2MOE - chains A and B of the 3 polymer chains in the assembly; structure by solution NMR.

== Chain A ==
Protein: Methyl-CpG-binding domain protein 4
From: Homo sapiens
Notes: EC 3.2.2.-
Reference sequence: O95243 (MBD4_HUMAN); residue numbers follow UniProt; this construct covers 80-148
Sequence (71 residues; each row starts with the number of its first residue):
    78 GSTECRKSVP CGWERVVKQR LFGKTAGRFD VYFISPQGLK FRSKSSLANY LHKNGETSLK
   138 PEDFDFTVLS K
Differences from the reference sequence: expression tag (78-79)
Reported in the primary citation:
  - binding site for the 10-nt DNA strand (chain B): Arg97, Thr102
  - binding site for the 10-nt DNA strand: Arg119
  - contacts within the chain: Arg97-Asp107 (hydrogen bond), Val93-Tyr109
  - conformationally variable residues (side-chain flip): Tyr109
  - contacts within the chain: Tyr109-Ile111 (hydrophobic contact), Tyr109-Lys117 (hydrophobic contact) (from molecular simulation)
  - binding site for the 10-nt DNA strand: Arg105 (from molecular simulation)
  - mutagenesis - Y109F (K_D_ 7.9 uM): unchanged binding to methlylated DNA
  - specificity-determining residues: Arg105 (from molecular simulation)
  - mutagenesis - Y109F (K_D_ 14.0 uM): unchanged binding to mCpG/TpG mismatch
  - mutagenesis - Y109F (K_D_ 16.0 uM): unchanged binding to hydroxymethylated
  - mutagenesis - Y109F (K_D_ 19.6 uM): unchanged binding to unmethylated

== Chain B ==
Molecule: 10-nt DNA strand
Sequence (10 nucleotides; numbered 201 to 210; the number before each row is that of its first residue):
   201 GGATCGGCTC
Modified residues: 5CM (5-methyl-2'-deoxy-cytidine-5'-monophosphate) at position 205

== How chain A and chain B interact ==
Residue-residue contacts (10):
  Arg97(A) - DG206(B)  base contact
  Phe99(A) - DG206(B)  phosphate contact
  Gly100(A) - DG206(B)  phosphate contact
  Lys101(A) - DG206(B)  phosphate contact
  Lys101(A) - DG207(B)  phosphate contact
  Thr102(A) - DG206(B)  base contact
  Thr102(A) - DG207(B)  base contact
  Leu116(A) - DG202(B)  phosphate contact
  Lys117(A) - DG202(B)  phosphate contact
  Lys117(A) - DA203(B)  phosphate contact
Other interface residues (no listed pair), chain A (9 interface residues in all): Leu98, Arg119
Other interface residues (no listed pair), chain B (8 interface residues in all): DG201, DT204, 5CM_205, DC208

== Overview ==
Chain A and chain B form an interface of 9 and 8 residues respectively. From the paper: a binding site for the
10-nt DNA strand (chain B) at Arg97(A) and Thr102(A); Y109F of chain A leaves binding to methlylated DNA
unchanged.
Chain A is Methyl-CpG-binding domain protein 4 (Homo sapiens) and chain B is a 10-nt DNA strand; the
structure, Solution structure of MBD4 methyl-cytosine binding domain bound to methylated DNA, was determined
by solution NMR.
